PDB entry 8RCV | X-ray diffraction, 1.65 A resolution | chains A and C of the 3 polymer chains in the assembly

# Chain A
Name: HLA class I histocompatibility antigen B alpha chain
From: Homo sapiens
Reference sequence: C5IYE8 (C5IYE8_HUMAN); residues -23 to 338 here correspond to UniProt positions 1-362 (UniProt number = residue number + 24)
Chain sequence (362 residues; numbered -23 to 338; the number before each row is that of its first residue; numbers below 1 keep their minus sign (Met-23 is residue -23)):
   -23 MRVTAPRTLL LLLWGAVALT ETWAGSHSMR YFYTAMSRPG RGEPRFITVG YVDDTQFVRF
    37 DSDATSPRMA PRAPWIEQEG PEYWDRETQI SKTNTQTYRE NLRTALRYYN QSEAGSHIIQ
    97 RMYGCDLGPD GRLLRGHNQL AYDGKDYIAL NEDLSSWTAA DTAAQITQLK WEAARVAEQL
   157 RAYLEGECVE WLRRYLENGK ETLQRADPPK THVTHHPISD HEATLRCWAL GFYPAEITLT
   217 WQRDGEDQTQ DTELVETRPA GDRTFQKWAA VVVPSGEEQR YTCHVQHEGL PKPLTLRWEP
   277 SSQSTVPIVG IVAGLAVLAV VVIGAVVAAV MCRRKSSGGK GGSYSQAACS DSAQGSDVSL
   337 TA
Disordered / not traced: -23 to 0, 277-338
Cystine bridges: Cys101-Cys164, Cys203-Cys259

# Chain C
Name: Spike protein S2'
Reference sequence: P0DTC2 (SPIKE_SARS2); residues 1-10 here correspond to UniProt positions 975-984 (UniProt number = residue number + 974)
Chain sequence (10 residues; numbered 1 to 10; the number before each row is that of its first residue):
     1 SVLNDIFSRL
Differences from the reference sequence: variant Phe7 (Leu981 in P0DTC2)

# Chain A / chain C interface
Pairs across the interface (40):
  Tyr7(A) with Ser1(C), hydrogen bond (side chain-backbone); Val2(C), hydrophobic
  Met45(A) with Val2(C), hydrophobic
  Arg62(A) with Ser1(C), hydrogen bond; Val2(C), hydrogen bond (side chain-backbone); Asn4(C)
  Glu63(A) with Ser1(C), hydrogen bond; Val2(C), hydrogen bond (side chain-backbone)
  Ile66(A) with Val2(C), hydrophobic; Leu3(C); Asn4(C)
  Thr73(A) with Ser8(C)
  Glu76(A) with Arg9(C)
  Asn77(A) with Ser8(C), hydrogen bond (side chain-backbone); Arg9(C); Leu10(C), hydrogen bond (side chain-backbone)
  Thr80(A) with Leu10(C)
  Tyr84(A) with Leu10(C), hydrogen bond (side chain-backbone)
  Ile95(A) with Leu10(C), hydrophobic
  Arg97(A) with Leu3(C); Asp5(C), salt bridge
  Tyr99(A) with Val2(C); Leu3(C), hydrogen bond (side chain-backbone)
  Leu116(A) with Leu10(C), hydrophobic
  Tyr123(A) with Leu10(C), hydrophobic
  Thr143(A) with Leu10(C), hydrogen bond (side chain-backbone)
  Lys146(A) with Leu10(C), hydrogen bond (side chain-backbone)
  Trp147(A) with Phe7(C); Arg9(C), hydrogen bond (side chain-backbone)
  Ala150(A) with Phe7(C), hydrophobic
  Val152(A) with Phe7(C)
  Gln155(A) with Leu3(C); Asn4(C), hydrogen bond (side chain-backbone); Asp5(C); Ile6(C), hydrogen bond (side chain-backbone)
  Leu156(A) with Leu3(C), hydrophobic
  Tyr159(A) with Ser1(C), hydrogen bond (side chain-backbone); Leu3(C), hydrophobic
  Trp167(A) with Ser1(C)
  Tyr171(A) with Ser1(C), hydrogen bond (side chain-backbone)
Also at the interface, not in a pair above, chain A (31 interface residues in all): Met5, Tyr9, Tyr59, Asn70, Tyr74, Ala81

# Summary
Chain A and chain C form an interface of 31 and 10 residues respectively; the contacts include 16 hydrogen
bonds and 1 salt bridge. Polar contacts include Arg97(A)-Asp5(C), Tyr7(A)-Ser1(C) and Arg62(A)-Ser1(C).
Chain A is HLA class I histocompatibility antigen B alpha chain (Homo sapiens) and chain C is Spike protein
S2'; the structure, Crystal structure of HLA B*13:01 in complex with SVLNDIFSRL, an 10-mer epitope from
SARS-CoV-2 Spike (S975-984), was determined by X-ray diffraction together with 7SIS, 8RBU, 8RBV, 8REF, 8RH6
and 8RHQ from the same study.
